Entry 4UQL (X-ray diffraction, 1.22 A resolution); this record covers chains B and R.

== Chain B ==
Name: Hydrogenase (nife) small subunit hyda
Source organism: Desulfovibrio fructosovorans
Notes: EC 1.12.2.1
UniProtKB: E1K248 (E1K248_DESFR); residues 0-264 here correspond to UniProt positions 50-314 (UniProt number = residue number + 50)
Chain sequence (265 residues; numbered 0 to 264; the number before each row is that of its first residue; numbering starts at 0):
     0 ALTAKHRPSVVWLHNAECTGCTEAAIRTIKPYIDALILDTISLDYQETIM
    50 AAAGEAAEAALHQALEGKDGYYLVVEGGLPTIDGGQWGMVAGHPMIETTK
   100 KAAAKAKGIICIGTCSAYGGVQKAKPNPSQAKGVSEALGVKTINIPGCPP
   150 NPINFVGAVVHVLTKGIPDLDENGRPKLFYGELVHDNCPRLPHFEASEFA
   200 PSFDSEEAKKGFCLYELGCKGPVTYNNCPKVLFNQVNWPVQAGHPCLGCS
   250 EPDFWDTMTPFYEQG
Unresolved in the structure: 0-1
Covalent attachments: morpholine-4-sulfonic acid (SOT) linked to Tyr214
Metal / ion sites: 4Fe-4S cluster Fe site 1: Cys17, Cys20, Cys114, Cys147; 4Fe-4S cluster Fe site 2: His184, Cys187, Cys212, Cys218; 3Fe-4S cluster Fe: Cys227, Cys245, Cys248
Ligand contacts:
  - 3Fe-4S cluster (F3S): Val183, Thr223, Asn225, Cys227, Phe232, Trp237, Pro238, Cys245, Leu246, Gly247, Cys248, Ser249
  - glycine (GLY): Gly107, Ile108, Lys140, Thr141, Ile142, Ile166
  - hydrosulfuric acid (H2S): His5, Ser8, Asp68
  - 4Fe-4S cluster (SF4), molecule 1: Glu16, Cys17, Thr18, Gly19, Cys20, Glu75, Gly112, Thr113, Cys114, Val120, Gly146, Cys147, Pro148
  - 4Fe-4S cluster (SF4), molecule 2: Val183, His184, Cys187, Arg189, Leu190, Phe193, Cys212, Leu213, Cys218, Gly220, Pro221, Val239
  - morpholine-4-sulfonic acid (SOT): His184, Phe193, Pro221, Val222

== Chain R ==
Name: Nickel-dependent hydrogenase large subunit
Source organism: Desulfovibrio fructosovorans
Notes: EC 1.12.2.1
UniProtKB: E1K247 (E1K247_DESFR); residue numbers follow UniProt; this construct covers 2-549
Chain sequence (563 residues; row label = number of the first residue in the row; numbers below 1 keep their minus sign (Ala-13 is residue -13)):
   -13 ASWSHPQFEKGASGAAESKPTPQSTFTGPIVVDPITRIEGHLRIMVEVEN
    37 GKVKDAWSSSQLFRGLEIILKGRDPRDAQHFTQRACGVCTYVHALASSRC
    87 VDDAVKVSIPANARMMRNLVMASQYLHDHLVHFYHAHALDWVDVTAALKA
   137 DPNKAAKLAASIAPARPGNSAKALKAVQDKLKAFVESGQLGIFTNAYFLG
   187 GHKAYYLPPEVDLIATAHYLEALHMQVKAASAMAILGGKNPHTQFTVVGG
   237 CSNYQGLTKDPLANYLALSKEVCQFVNECYIPDLLAVAGFYKDWGGIGGT
   287 SNYLAFGEFATDDSSPEKHLATSQFPSGVITGRDLGKVDNVDLGAIYEDV
   337 KYSWYAPGGDGKHPYDGVTDPKYTKLDDKDHYSWMKAPRYKGKAMEVGPL
   387 ARTFIAYAKGQPDFKKVVDMVLGKLSVPATALHSTLGRTAARGIETAIVC
   437 ANMEKWIKEMADSGAKDNTLCAKWEMPEESKGVGLADAPRGALSHWIRIK
   487 GKKIDNFQLVVPSTWNLGPRGAQGDKSPVEEALIGTPIADPKRPVEILRT
   537 VHAFDPCIACGVH
Unresolved in the structure: -13 to 4
Construct notes: expression tag (-13 to 1); engineered mutation Ala122 (Leu in E1K247)
Modified residues: Cys75 (s-oxy cysteine; CSX); Cys543 (s-mercaptocysteine; CSS)
Disulfides: Cys259-Cys436
Metal / ion sites: Mg2+: Glu53, Leu495, His549; Ni2+: Cys72, Cys75, Cys543, Cys546; carbonmonoxide-(dicyano) iron Fe: Cys75, Cys546
Ligand contacts:
  - carbonmonoxide-(dicyano) iron (FCO): Cys75, Val78, His79, Ala474, Pro475, Arg476, Leu479, Val497, Pro498, Ser499, Cys543, Cys546
  - glycine (GLY): Ile24, Glu25, Val74, Val117, His118, Ala122, Arg476, Asp541, Pro542

== Interface between chain B and chain R ==
Pairs across the interface (173):
  Lys4(B) with Ser173(R)
  His5(B) with Gln175(R), hydrogen bond
  Arg6(B) with Phe170(R); Ser173(R), hydrogen bond; Gln175(R), hydrogen bond (backbone-side chain)
  His13(B) with His27(R), hydrogen bond (backbone-side chain)
  Asn14(B) with His27(R), hydrogen bond (backbone-side chain); Leu48(R)
  Ala15(B) with Leu48(R), hydrophobic
  Glu16(B) with Glu25(R); His27(R), salt bridge; Arg50(R); Ala545(R)
  Cys17(B) with Glu25(R); Arg50(R); Arg70(R); Cys72(R); Gly73(R), hydrogen bond (backbone-backbone); Val74(R); His228(R), hydrogen bond
  Thr18(B) with Glu25(R), hydrogen bond; Val74(R)
  Gly19(B) with Gly73(R); Pro227(R)
  Glu22(B) with Gly73(R); Val74(R); His113(R); Pro227(R)
  Ala23(B) with Pro227(R)
  Ile25(B) with Gln212(R), hydrogen bond (backbone-side chain); Val213(R)
  Arg26(B) with His113(R), hydrogen bond; Gln212(R), hydrogen bond; Ala216(R); Asn226(R), hydrogen bond; Pro227(R)
  Ile28(B) with Val213(R), hydrophobic
  Tyr31(B) with His210(R); Val213(R), hydrophobic
  Asp33(B) with Leu209(R); His210(R), salt bridge
  Ile36(B) with Phe170(R)
  Leu37(B) with Phe170(R), hydrophobic
  Ser41(B) with Gln175(R), hydrogen bond
  Leu42(B) with Gly177(R); Ile178(R), hydrogen bond (backbone-backbone)
  Asp43(B) with Gly177(R)
  Tyr44(B) with Pro20(R)
  Glu46(B) with Thr22(R); Arg23(R), hydrogen bond (backbone-backbone); His27(R), salt bridge
  Thr47(B) with Arg23(R)
  Ile48(B) with Arg23(R)
  Met49(B) with Thr22(R), hydrogen bond (backbone-side chain); Arg23(R), hydrogen bond (backbone-side chain); Ile178(R)
  Ala50(B) with Arg23(R), hydrogen bond (backbone-side chain); Leu125(R), hydrophobic; Ile178(R), hydrogen bond (backbone-backbone); Ala182(R), hydrophobic
  Ala51(B) with Thr22(R), hydrogen bond (backbone-side chain); Thr180(R); Asn181(R)
  Ala52(B) with Val18(R), hydrophobic; Pro20(R); Thr22(R); Tyr183(R), hydrogen bond (backbone-side chain); Leu534(R), hydrophobic
  Gly53(B) with Val18(R); Asp19(R); Pro20(R), hydrogen bond (backbone-backbone)
  Ala55(B) with Asn181(R), hydrogen bond (backbone-side chain); Tyr183(R), hydrophobic
  Ala56(B) with Pro20(R), hydrophobic
  Ala58(B) with Asn181(R)
  Ala59(B) with Thr180(R); Asn181(R)
  Gln62(B) with Thr180(R); Asn181(R), hydrogen bond
  Asp82(B) with Tyr359(R)
  Gln85(B) with Tyr359(R)
  Trp86(B) with Gln47(R); Leu48(R); Phe49(R), hydrogen bond (backbone-backbone); Pro357(R), hydrophobic; Tyr359(R); Trp370(R), hydrophobic
  Gly87(B) with Gln47(R); Leu48(R)
  Met88(B) with Gln47(R), hydrogen bond (backbone-backbone); Tyr359(R)
  Val89(B) with Asp19(R); Pro20(R), hydrophobic; His27(R)
  Ala90(B) with Asp19(R), hydrogen bond (backbone-side chain)
  Gly91(B) with Asp19(R); Leu362(R)
  Met94(B) with His27(R)
  Val120(B) with Leu52(R), hydrophobic; Ile55(R)
  Gln121(B) with Arg50(R); Ile55(R)
  Ala123(B) with Ile55(R); Arg59(R); Phe67(R), hydrophobic
  Lys124(B) with Ile55(R); Arg59(R), hydrogen bond (backbone-side chain)
  Pro125(B) with Ile54(R), hydrophobic; Ile55(R)
  Pro127(B) with Arg50(R); Gly51(R); Ile54(R), hydrophobic; Ile55(R)
  Cys147(B) with Arg70(R), hydrogen bond (backbone-side chain); Lys225(R); His228(R)
  Pro148(B) with Pro227(R); His228(R)
  Phe202(B) with Val233(R), hydrophobic; Ser238(R); Tyr240(R), hydrogen bond (backbone-side chain)
  Asp203(B) with Tyr240(R); Cys457(R); Lys459(R)
  Ala207(B) with Tyr240(R)
  Lys208(B) with Tyr240(R); Asn454(R), hydrogen bond
  Phe232(B) with Lys225(R)
  Asn233(B) with Ala216(R); Ser217(R), hydrogen bond (backbone-side chain); Ala220(R); Lys225(R); Asn226(R), hydrogen bond (side chain-backbone)
  Val235(B) with Ser217(R); Ala220(R), hydrophobic; Ile221(R)
  Asn236(B) with Ala220(R), hydrogen bond (side chain-backbone); Ile221(R), hydrogen bond (side chain-backbone); Gly224(R)
  Trp237(B) with Gly224(R), hydrogen bond (backbone-backbone)
  Pro238(B) with Lys225(R); Gln230(R)
  Gln240(B) with Gln241(R), hydrogen bond
  Ala241(B) with Gly224(R); Ser238(R), hydrogen bond (backbone-side chain); Asn239(R), hydrogen bond (backbone-backbone)
  Gly242(B) with Ser238(R)
  His243(B) with His66(R); Gln230(R); Thr232(R); Val233(R); Ser238(R)
  Pro244(B) with Gln230(R), hydrogen bond (backbone-side chain)
  Cys245(B) with Gln230(R)
  Leu246(B) with His66(R); Gln230(R)
  Trp254(B) with Arg59(R), hydrogen bond (backbone-side chain); His66(R); Phe67(R), hydrophobic; Arg70(R)
  Asp255(B) with Arg59(R), salt bridge
  Thr258(B) with Arg59(R); Asp63(R)
  Pro259(B) with Asp60(R); Asp63(R)
  Phe260(B) with Asp63(R), hydrogen bond (backbone-side chain); His66(R); Phe67(R), hydrophobic
  Tyr261(B) with Arg62(R); Gln65(R), hydrogen bond; His66(R), hydrogen bond; Thr232(R)
  Glu262(B) with Arg62(R), salt bridge
Other interface residues (no listed pair), chain B (82 interface residues in all): Thr27, Ile32, Pro79, Ser128, Gln234
Other interface residues (no listed pair), chain R (75 interface residues in all): Ile24, Gly26, Arg29, Ala71, His121, Leu167, Phe179, Leu206, Asn250

== In short ==
The interface between chain B and chain R involves 82 residues on one side and 75 on the other; the contacts
include 44 hydrogen bonds and 5 salt bridges. Polar pairs include Glu16(B)-His27(R), Asp33(B)-His210(R) and
Glu46(B)-His27(R).
Here chain B is Hydrogenase (nife) small subunit hyda and chain R is Nickel-dependent hydrogenase large
subunit, both from Desulfovibrio fructosovorans. Entry 4UQL (High-resolution structure of a Ni-A Ni-Sox
mixture of the D. fructosovorans NiFe-hydrogenase L122A mutant) was determined by X-ray diffraction (same
publication as 4UPE, 4UPV, 4UQP and 4URH).
